9ITW - chains V and Z of the 16 polymer chains in the assembly; structure by electron microscopy, 4.08 A resolution (low resolution: residue-level contacts below are approximate; hydrogen-bond / salt-bridge calls are withheld).

[Chain V]
Name: ATP synthase subunit b
Organism: Chloroflexus aurantiacus J-10-fl
UniProtKB: A9WGS8 (ATPF_CHLAA); numbering as in UniProt (aligned over 1-164)
Chain sequence (164 residues; numbered 1 to 164; the number before each row is that of its first residue):
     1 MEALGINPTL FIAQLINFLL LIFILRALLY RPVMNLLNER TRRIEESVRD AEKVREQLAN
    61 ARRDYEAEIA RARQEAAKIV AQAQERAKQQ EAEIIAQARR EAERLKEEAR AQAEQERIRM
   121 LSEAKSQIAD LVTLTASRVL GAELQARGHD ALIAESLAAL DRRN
Unresolved in the structure: 1-4, 159-164

[Chain Z]
Name: ATP synthase subunit a
Organism: Chloroflexus aurantiacus J-10-fl
UniProtKB: A9WGT0 (A9WGT0_CHLAA); numbering as in UniProt (aligned over 1-312)
Chain sequence (312 residues; row label = number of the first residue in the row):
     1 MSTRTRNILI IVGALIISIA SRFFLYTGPP HVEVAAEVIF DGIPGFPITN SFVVAIIIDI
    61 FVIALAVAAT RNLQMVPRGL QNVMEFILES LYNLFRNINA KYVATAFPLV ATIFLFVLFG
   121 NWFGLLPGVG SIGVCHEKKE EHAVVDERLA LAAPAAPLSS VAAAEGEEIH DTCAAQGKKL
   181 VPLFRAPAAD LNFTFAIAVI SFVFIEYWGF RALGPGYLKK FFNTNGIMSF VGIIEFISEL
   241 VKPFALAFRL FGNIFAGEVL LVVMAFLVPL LLPLPFYGFE VFVGFIQALI FALLTYAFLN
   301 IAVTGHDEEH AH
Unresolved in the structure: 1-11, 137-168, 305-312
Cystine bridges: Cys-135/Cys-173

[How chain V and chain Z interact]
Contacting residue pairs (46; chain V residue first):
  Gly-5(V) / Ala-36(Z)
  Gly-5(V) / Asn-192(Z)
  Asn-7(V) / Asn-192(Z)
  Leu-10(V) / Pro-47(Z)
  Leu-10(V) / Thr-49(Z)
  Phe-11(V) / Asn-192(Z)
  Phe-11(V) / Phe-195(Z)
  Phe-11(V) / Ala-196(Z)
  Phe-11(V) / Val-199(Z)
  Gln-14(V) / Phe-52(Z)
  Gln-14(V) / Ala-55(Z)
  Gln-14(V) / Phe-193(Z)
  Leu-15(V) / Val-199(Z)
  Leu-15(V) / Ile-200(Z)
  Asn-17(V) / Phe-52(Z)
  Asn-17(V) / Ile-56(Z)
  Asn-17(V) / Asp-59(Z)
  Phe-18(V) / Ile-113(Z)
  Phe-18(V) / Phe-116(Z)
  Phe-18(V) / Ile-197(Z)
  Phe-18(V) / Ile-200(Z)
  Leu-19(V) / Ile-200(Z)
  Leu-21(V) / Asp-59(Z)
  Ile-22(V) / Thr-112(Z)
  Ile-24(V) / Ile-63(Z)
  Leu-25(V) / Val-62(Z)
  Leu-25(V) / Ile-63(Z)
  Leu-25(V) / Thr-112(Z)
  Arg-26(V) / Pro-108(Z)
  Leu-28(V) / Ala-66(Z)
  Leu-28(V) / Val-67(Z)
  Leu-28(V) / Thr-70(Z)
  Leu-29(V) / Ala-66(Z)
  Leu-29(V) / Thr-70(Z)
  Tyr-30(V) / Leu-88(Z)
  Tyr-30(V) / Pro-108(Z)
  Tyr-30(V) / Ala-111(Z)
  Tyr-30(V) / Thr-112(Z)
  Tyr-30(V) / Leu-115(Z)
  Val-33(V) / Met-84(Z)
  Val-33(V) / Leu-88(Z)
  Met-34(V) / Tyr-92(Z)
  Leu-37(V) / Glu-85(Z)
  Leu-37(V) / Glu-89(Z)
  Glu-39(V) / Met-75(Z)
  Arg-40(V) / Met-75(Z)
Other interface residues (no listed pair), chain V (25 interface residues in all): Ile-6, Pro-32, Leu-36
Other interface residues (no listed pair), chain Z (37 interface residues in all): Ser-51, Leu-73, Gln-74, Gln-81, Leu-109, Leu-191

[Overview]
25 residues of chain V face 37 of chain Z across their interface.
Here chain V is ATP synthase subunit b and chain Z is ATP synthase subunit a, both from Chloroflexus
aurantiacus J-10-fl. Entry 9ITW (Chloroflexus aurantiacus ADP-bound ATP synthase, state 1, focused refinement
of FO and peripheral stalk) was determined by electron microscopy (same publication as 9ITJ, 9ITK, 9ITL, 9ITM,
9ITN, 9ITO and 11 further entries).
